PDB entry 2BJ3 | X-ray diffraction, 2.20 A resolution | chains A and C of the 4 polymer chains in the assembly

== Chain A (and C) ==
Protein: Nickel responsive regulator
Source organism: Pyrococcus horikoshii
Notes: chain C of this document is another copy of the same molecule, construct and numbering; everything in this record applies to it too
UniProtKB: O58316 (NIKR_PYRHO); numbering as in UniProt (aligned over 1-138)
Chain sequence (138 residues; each row starts with the number of its first residue):
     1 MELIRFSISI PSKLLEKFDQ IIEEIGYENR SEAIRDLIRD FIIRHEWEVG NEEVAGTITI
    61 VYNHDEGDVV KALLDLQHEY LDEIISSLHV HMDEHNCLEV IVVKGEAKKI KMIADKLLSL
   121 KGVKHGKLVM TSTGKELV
Not modelled in the structure: 137-138 (chain C: fully traced)
UniProt features mapped onto this chain:
  - binding site (Ni(2+)): His-78, His-89, His-91, Cys-97

== Interface between chain A and chain C ==
Contacting residue pairs (34):
  Tyr-62(A) with Leu-74(C)
  His-64(A) with Lys-71(C); Leu-74(C)
  Val-70(A) with Val-70(C), hydrophobic; Lys-71(C); Leu-74(C), hydrophobic
  Leu-74(A) with His-64(C); Val-70(C), hydrophobic; His-89(C); His-91(C)
  Asp-75(A) with His-64(C), salt bridge
  Gln-77(A) with His-91(C)
  His-78(A) with His-64(C), hydrogen bond; His-91(C), hydrogen bond; Asp-93(C); Glu-94(C), hydrogen bond (side chain-backbone)
  Leu-81(A) with His-91(C); Asp-93(C)
  Ser-86(A) with Leu-88(C); His-89(C); Val-90(C)
  Ser-87(A) with Ser-87(C); Leu-88(C); His-89(C), hydrogen bond (backbone-backbone)
  Leu-88(A) with Ser-87(C); Leu-88(C), hydrophobic
  His-89(A) with Gln-77(C), hydrogen bond (backbone-side chain); Ser-87(C), hydrogen bond; His-89(C)
  His-91(A) with Gln-77(C); His-78(C), hydrogen bond; Leu-81(C)
  Glu-94(A) with His-78(C), salt bridge
  Cys-97(A) with Leu-74(C), hydrophobic
Interface residues without a listed pair, chain A (18 interface residues in all): Asp-65, Ile-85, Asp-93
Interface residues without a listed pair, chain C (19 interface residues in all): Tyr-62, Asp-75, His-95, Cys-97, Glu-99

== Summary ==
Chain A and chain C form an interface of 18 and 19 residues respectively; the contacts include 7 hydrogen
bonds and 2 salt bridges. Polar pairs include Asp-75(A)/His-64(C), Glu-94(A)/His-78(C) and
His-78(A)/His-64(C). Curated annotation (UniProt) lists 4 Ni2+-binding residues on chain A.
Chain A and chain C are both Nickel responsive regulator (Pyrococcus horikoshii); the structure, NIKR-apo, was
determined by X-ray diffraction together with 2BJ1, 2BJ7, 2BJ8 and 2BJ9 from the same study.
